Entry 8TVT (X-ray diffraction, 2.00 A resolution); this record covers chains A and D of the 4 polymer chains in the assembly.

# Chain A
Molecule: Cysteine desulfurase
Source organism: Homo sapiens
Notes: EC 2.8.1.7
UniProtKB: Q9Y697 (NFS1_HUMAN); residue numbers follow UniProt; this construct covers 56-454
Chain sequence (403 residues; each row starts with the number of its first residue):
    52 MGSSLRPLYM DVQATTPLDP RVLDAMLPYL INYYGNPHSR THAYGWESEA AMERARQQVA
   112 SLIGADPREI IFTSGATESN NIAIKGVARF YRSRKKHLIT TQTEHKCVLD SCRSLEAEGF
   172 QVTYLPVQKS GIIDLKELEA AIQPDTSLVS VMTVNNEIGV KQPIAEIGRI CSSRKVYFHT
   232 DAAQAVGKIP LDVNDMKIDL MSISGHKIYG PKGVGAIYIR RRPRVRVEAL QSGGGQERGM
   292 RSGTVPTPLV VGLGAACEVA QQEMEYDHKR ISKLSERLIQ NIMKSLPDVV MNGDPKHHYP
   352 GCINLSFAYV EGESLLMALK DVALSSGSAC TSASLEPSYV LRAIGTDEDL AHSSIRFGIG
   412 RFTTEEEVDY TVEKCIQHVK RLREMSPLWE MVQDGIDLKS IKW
Disordered / not traced: 52-54
Sequence notes: initiating methionine (52); expression tag (53-55)
Small-molecule neighbours:
  - L-Propargylglycine / pyridoxal phosphate: Q64, A65, G126, A127, T128, N131, H156, C158, M203, V205, N207, D232, A234, Q235, S255, H257, K258, S379, C381, R407
  - 2,5,8,11,14,17-hexaoxanonadecan-19-ol (P15): M334, L337, P338, D339, V340, V341, F358, A359, Y360, V361, D400, L401, S404, L439, L449
Swiss-Prot annotation at these positions:
  - active site: C381 (Cysteine persulfide intermediate)
  - binding site (pyridoxal 5'-phosphate): A127, T128, Q235, S255, H257, T295
  - binding site ([2Fe-2S] cluster): C381
  - binding site (Zn(2+)): C381
  - modified residue: K258 (N6-(pyridoxal phosphate)lysine), C381 (Cysteine persulfide)
  - natural variant: R72 (R72Q: In COXPD52)
From the paper describing this entry:
  - catalytic residues: H156, C381
  - binding site for pyridoxal phosphate: K258
  - mutagenesis - C381S: decreased catalytic activity
  - post-translational modification sites: C381

# Chain D
Molecule: Iron-sulfur cluster assembly enzyme ISCU
Source organism: Homo sapiens
UniProtKB: Q9H1K1 (ISCU_HUMAN); residue numbers follow UniProt; this construct covers 35-167
Chain sequence (135 residues; each row starts with the number of its first residue):
    33 MAYHKKVVDH YENPRNVGSL DKTSKNVGTG LVGAPACGDV MKLQIQVDEK GKIVDARFKT
    93 FGCGSAIASS SLATEWVKGK TVEEALTIKN TDIAKELCLP PVKLHCSMLA EDAIKAALAD
   153 YKLKQEPKKG EAEKK
Disordered / not traced: 33, 160-167
Sequence notes: initiating methionine (33); expression tag (34)
Swiss-Prot annotation at these positions:
  - active site (Cysteine persulfide intermediate): C69, C138
  - binding site (Zn(2+)): D71, C95, C138
  - site: Y35 (Mediates ISCU dimerization and de novo [2Fe-2S] cluster assembly)
  - modified residue (Cysteine persulfide): C69, C138
  - mutagenesis: Y35 (Y35A: Does not affect mitochondrial localization. Loss of iron-sulfur cluster biogenesis. Does not affect reductive cleavage of the ISCU2-bound-persulfide by FDX2), C69 (C69A: Does not affect ISC complex formation. Does not affect the unstimulated cysteine desulfurase activity in the absence of FXN ...), D71 (D71A: Stabilizes the D-state; D71V: Stabilizes the S-state), C95 (C95A: Does not affect ISC complex formation. Does not affect the unstimulated cysteine desulfurase activity in the absence of FXN ...), N122 (N122A: Stabilizes the S-state), C130 (C130S: Does not affect the unstimulated cysteine desulfurase activity in the absence of FXN. Does not affect the cysteine desulfurase activity in the presence of FXN ...), H137 (H137A: Stabilizes the D-state), C138 (C138A: Does not affect ISC complex formation. Does not affect the unstimulated cysteine desulfurase activity in the absence of FXN ...), M140 (M140I: Does not affect the SDA complex formation. Abolishes desulfurase activity of SDA complex when zinc ion is bound. Activated by FXN when component of SDAU complex ...)

# How chain A and chain D interact
Contacting residue pairs (52; chain A residue first):
  Y360(A) with F93(D)
  V361(A) with F93(D)
  E362(A) with G70(D); F93(D); G94(D); C95(D), hydrogen bond (side chain-backbone)
  E364(A) with C95(D)
  S365(A) with G94(D), hydrogen bond (side chain-backbone); I99(D)
  M368(A) with A34(D), hydrophobic; V40(D), hydrophobic; Y43(D), hydrophobic; G96(D)
  A369(A) with Y43(D), hydrophobic
  K371(A) with E44(D)
  E399(A) with A68(D)
  D400(A) with P67(D)
  H403(A) with P67(D); A68(D), hydrogen bond (side chain-backbone); C69(D); G70(D)
  S404(A) with F93(D)
  H429(A) with Y43(D), hydrogen bond
  R432(A) with Y43(D), hydrogen bond (side chain-backbone); P46(D)
  L433(A) with Y43(D), hydrophobic; I99(D), hydrophobic
  E435(A) with V49(D); K91(D)
  M436(A) with Y43(D), hydrophobic; V49(D), hydrophobic; K91(D); T92(D), hydrogen bond (backbone-backbone); I99(D), hydrophobic
  S437(A) with K91(D); T92(D)
  P438(A) with V72(D); K74(D); K91(D); T92(D); F93(D)
  L439(A) with P67(D), hydrophobic; F93(D), hydrophobic
  E441(A) with S51(D), hydrogen bond; K74(D), salt bridge; K91(D), salt bridge
  M442(A) with L63(D), hydrophobic
  W454(A) with L63(D), hydrophobic; G65(D); A66(D), hydrophobic; P67(D); V72(D), hydrophobic
Other interface residues (no listed pair), chain D (24 interface residues in all): F90

# Overview
The interface between chain A and chain D involves 23 residues on one side and 24 on the other, with 7
hydrogen bonds and 2 salt bridges. Among the polar pairs are E441(A)-K74(D), E441(A)-K91(D) and
E362(A)-C95(D). From the paper: catalytic residues H156(A) and C381(A); C381S of chain A reduces catalytic
activity.
Here chain A is Cysteine desulfurase and chain D is Iron-sulfur cluster assembly enzyme ISCU, both from Homo
sapiens. Entry 8TVT (Structure of human Cysteine desulfurase Nfs1 with L-propargylglycine bound to active site
PLP in complex with ...) was determined by X-ray diffraction.
